2RQW - chains A and B; structure by solution NMR.

Chain A:
Protein: Bud emergence protein 1
From: Saccharomyces cerevisiae
Notes: fragment: SH3CI domain, residues 156-260
UniProt: P29366 (BEM1_YEAST); numbering as in UniProt (aligned over 156-260)
Chain sequence (105 residues; row label = number of the first residue in the row):
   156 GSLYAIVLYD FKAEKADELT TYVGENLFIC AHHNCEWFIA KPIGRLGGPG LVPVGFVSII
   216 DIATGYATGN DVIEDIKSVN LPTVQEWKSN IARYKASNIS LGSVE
What the authors report for this chain:
  - mutagenesis - S252A, N253D, I254A: abolished binding to Cdc42
  - mutagenesis - G156A, N181D, G203A: unchanged binding to Cdc42
  - mutagenesis - W192K: decreased binding to 24-meric peptide from Serine/threonine-protein kinase STE20 (chain B) (citing earlier work)
  - mutagenesis - W192K: unchanged binding to Cdc42 (citing earlier work)
  - mutagenesis - N253D: unchanged binding to Ste20 PRR (citing earlier work)

Chain B:
Protein: 24-meric peptide from Serine/threonine-protein kinase STE20
From: Saccharomyces cerevisiae
Notes: fragment: BEM1-binding domain, residues 463-486
UniProt: Q03497 (STE20_YEAST); numbering as in UniProt (aligned over 463-486)
Chain sequence (24 residues; row label = number of the first residue in the row):
   463 SSSANGKFIP SRPAPKPPSS ASAS
Swiss-Prot annotation at these positions:
  - mutagenesis: P475 (P475G: Impairs interaction with BEM1; when associated with A-477), P477 (P477A: Impairs interaction with BEM1; when associated with G-475)
What the authors report for this chain:
  - mutagenesis - I471A: unchanged binding to Bud emergence protein 1 (chain A)
  - mutagenesis - I471G, P472A: decreased binding to Bud emergence protein 1 (chain A) (citing earlier work)
  - mutagenesis - S473A: unchanged binding to Bud emergence protein 1 (chain A) (citing earlier work)

Interface between chain A and chain B:
Contacting residue pairs (27; chain A residue first):
  F166(A) with P477(B)
  E169(A) with R474(B)
  K170(A) with P472(B)
  A171(A) with K469(B)
  D172(A) with F470(B)
  H188(A) with F470(B); P472(B)
  E191(A) with A476(B)
  W192(A) with P472(B); R474(B); P475(B); A476(B); P477(B)
  I194(A) with F470(B)
  P204(A) with F470(B)
  P208(A) with P477(B)
  G210(A) with P479(B)
  F211(A) with P477(B); K478(B); P479(B); P480(B)
  V239(A) with I471(B)
  Q240(A) with G468(B); I471(B)
  K243(A) with G468(B); K469(B); F470(B)
Other interface residues (no listed pair), chain A (19 interface residues in all): Y164, L206, S244
Other interface residues (no listed pair), chain B (15 interface residues in all): N467, S473, S481
Interface features reported in the paper:
  - residue pairs: F211(A)-P480(B)
  - interface residues, chain A: Y164(A), F166(A), H188(A), W192(A), I194(A), P204(A), L206(A), P208(A), F211(A), V239(A), Q240(A), K243(A)
  - interface residues, chain B: F470(B), I471(B), P472(B), R474(B), A476(B), P477(B)
  - hot spots on chain B (mutagenesis) - F470A: abolished binding to Bud emergence protein 1 (chain A)

In short:
19 residues of chain A face 15 of chain B across their interface. The authors report a contact between F211(A)
and P480(B). From the paper: S252A, N253D and I254A of chain A abolish binding to Cdc42; interface residues
Y164(A), F166(A) and F470(B) among others; 12 substitutions were tested in all.
Here chain A is Bud emergence protein 1 and chain B is 24-meric peptide from Serine/threonine-protein kinase
STE20, both from Saccharomyces cerevisiae. Entry 2RQW (Solution structure of Bem1p SH3CI domain complexed with
Ste20p-PRR peptide) was determined by solution NMR.
